6RQC - chains D and Y of the 14 polymer chains in the assembly; structure by electron microscopy, 4.40 A resolution (low resolution: residue-level contacts below are approximate; hydrogen-bond / salt-bridge calls are withheld).

# Chain D
Protein: Origin recognition complex subunit 4
Source organism: Saccharomyces cerevisiae S288c
UniProt: P54791 (ORC4_YEAST); residues 1-529 here = UniProt positions 1-529
Chain sequence (529 residues; row label = number of the first residue in the row):
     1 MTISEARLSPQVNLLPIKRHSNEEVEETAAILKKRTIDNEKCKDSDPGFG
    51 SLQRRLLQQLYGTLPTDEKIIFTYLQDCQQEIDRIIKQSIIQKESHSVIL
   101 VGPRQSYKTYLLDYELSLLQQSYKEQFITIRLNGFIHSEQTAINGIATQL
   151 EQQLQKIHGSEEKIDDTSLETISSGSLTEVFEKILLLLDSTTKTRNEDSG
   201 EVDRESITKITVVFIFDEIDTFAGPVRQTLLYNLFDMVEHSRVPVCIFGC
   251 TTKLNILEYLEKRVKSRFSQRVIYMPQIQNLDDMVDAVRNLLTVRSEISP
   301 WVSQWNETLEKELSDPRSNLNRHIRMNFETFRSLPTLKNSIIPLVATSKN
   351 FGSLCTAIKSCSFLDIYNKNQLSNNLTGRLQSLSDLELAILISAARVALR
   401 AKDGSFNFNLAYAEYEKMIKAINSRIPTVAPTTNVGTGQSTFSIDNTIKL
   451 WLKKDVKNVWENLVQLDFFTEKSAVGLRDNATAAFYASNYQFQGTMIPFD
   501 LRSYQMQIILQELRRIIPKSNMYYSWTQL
Unresolved in the structure: 1-45, 159-170, 191-206, 427-445
Swiss-Prot annotation at these positions:
  - modified residue: Ser9 (Phosphoserine)
Bound ions: Mg2+: Thr109 (together with ATP)
Ligand contacts:
  - ATP (adenosine-5'-triphosphate), molecule 1: Tyr61, Gly62, Thr63, Pro103, Arg104, Gln105, Ser106, Tyr107, Lys108, Thr109, Tyr110, Asp217, Glu218, Thr251, Pro335, Lys338
  - ATP, molecule 2: Tyr232, Glu239, Arg263, Ser266, Arg267

# Chain Y
Molecule: 88-nt DNA strand
Sequence (88 nucleotides; each row starts with the number of its first residue):
     1 TATATACAGTCAGTCAGTCAGTCAGTCAGTCAGTCAGTCAGTCAGTCAAG
    51 GGAAAATAAACAATACATAACAAAACATATAAAAACCA

# Interface between chain D and chain Y
Contacting residue pairs (8; chain D residue first):
  Arg478(D) with DA69(Y)
  Tyr486(D) with DC71(Y)
  Tyr490(D) with DA67(Y); DT68(Y)
  Gln491(D) with DT68(Y)
  Phe492(D) with DT68(Y)
  Gln493(D) with DA67(Y); DT68(Y)
Also at the interface, not in a pair above, chain D (7 interface residues in all): Ala483
Also at the interface, not in a pair above, chain Y (6 interface residues in all): DC66, DA70

# In short
7 residues of chain D face 6 of chain Y across their interface. Chain D binds ATP.
Chain D is Origin recognition complex subunit 4 (Saccharomyces cerevisiae S288c) and chain Y is an 88-nt DNA
strand; the structure, Cryo-EM structure of an MCM loading intermediate, was determined by electron
microscopy.
